4YS3 - chains F and I of the 10 polymer chains in the assembly; structure by X-ray diffraction, 3.00 A resolution.

[Chain F]
Protein: Histone H4
Source organism: Xenopus laevis
Reference sequence: P62799 (H4_XENLA); residues 224-302 here correspond to UniProt positions 25-103 (UniProt number = residue number - 199)
Sequence (79 residues; each row starts with the number of its first residue):
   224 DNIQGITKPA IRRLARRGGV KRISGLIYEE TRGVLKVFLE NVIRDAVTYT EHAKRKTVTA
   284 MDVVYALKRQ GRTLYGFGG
Swiss-Prot annotation at these positions:
  - modified residue: Lys231 (N6-(2-hydroxyisobutyryl)lysine), Lys244 (N6-(2-hydroxyisobutyryl)lysine), Ser247 (Phosphoserine), Tyr251 (Phosphotyrosine), Lys259 (N6-(2-hydroxyisobutyryl)lysine), Lys277 (N6-(2-hydroxyisobutyryl)lysine), Lys279 (N6-(2-hydroxyisobutyryl)lysine), Tyr288 (Phosphotyrosine), Lys291 (N6-(2-hydroxyisobutyryl)lysine)
  - cross-link (Glycyl lysine isopeptide (Lys-Gly)): Lys231 (interchain with G-Cter in UFM1), Lys291 (interchain with G-Cter in ubiquitin)

[Chain I]
Molecule: 147-nt DNA strand
Sequence (147 nucleotides; each row starts with the number of its first residue):
     1 ATCAATATCC ACCTGCAGAT ACTACCAAAA GTGTATTTGG AAACTGCTCC ATCAAAAGGC
    61 ATGTTCAGCT GGAATCCAGC TGAACATGCC TTTTGATGGA GCAGTTTCCA AATACACTTT
   121 TGGTAGTATC TGCAGGTGGA TATTGAT

[Chain F / chain I interface]
Pairs across the interface - 10 pairs, chain F then chain I:
  Arg245(F) - DT81(I)  hydrogen bond to the sugar
  Arg245(F) - DG82(I)  phosphate contact
  Ile246(F) - DT81(I)  sugar contact
  Ile246(F) - DG82(I)  hydrogen bond to the phosphate
  Ser247(F) - DT81(I)  phosphate contact
  Gly248(F) - DT81(I)  hydrogen bond to the phosphate
  Arg278(F) - DC102(I)  phosphate contact
  Lys279(F) - DG101(I)  salt bridge to the phosphate
  Lys279(F) - DC102(I)  hydrogen bond to the phosphate
  Thr280(F) - DC102(I)  hydrogen bond to the phosphate
Other interface residues (no listed pair), chain F (8 interface residues in all): Lys277
Other interface residues (no listed pair), chain I (6 interface residues in all): DC80, DA103

[Overview]
8 residues of chain F and 6 residues of chain I are in contact, with 5 hydrogen bonds and 1 salt bridge. Polar
contacts include Arg245(F)-DT81(I), Ile246(F)-DG82(I) and Gly248(F)-DT81(I).
Here chain F is Histone H4 (Xenopus laevis) and chain I is a 147-nt DNA strand. Entry 4YS3 (Nucleosome
disassembly by RSC and SWI/SNF is enhanced by H3 acetylation near the nucleosome dyad axis) was determined by
X-ray diffraction, deposited together with 4XZQ and 4Z66.
